Entry 7ZUF (electron microscopy, 10.00 A resolution (very low resolution: no residue pairs are listed; an interface is given only as per-side residue counts)); this record covers chains A and J of the 22 polymer chains in the assembly.

== Chain A (and J) ==
Protein: Major capsid protein
Source organism: Saccharomyces cerevisiae
Notes: chain J of this document is another copy of the same molecule, construct and numbering; everything in this record applies to it too
UniProtKB: Q87026 (GAG_SCVLB); numbering as in UniProt (aligned over 1-697)
Amino-acid sequence (697 residues; numbered 1 to 697; the number before each row is that of its first residue):
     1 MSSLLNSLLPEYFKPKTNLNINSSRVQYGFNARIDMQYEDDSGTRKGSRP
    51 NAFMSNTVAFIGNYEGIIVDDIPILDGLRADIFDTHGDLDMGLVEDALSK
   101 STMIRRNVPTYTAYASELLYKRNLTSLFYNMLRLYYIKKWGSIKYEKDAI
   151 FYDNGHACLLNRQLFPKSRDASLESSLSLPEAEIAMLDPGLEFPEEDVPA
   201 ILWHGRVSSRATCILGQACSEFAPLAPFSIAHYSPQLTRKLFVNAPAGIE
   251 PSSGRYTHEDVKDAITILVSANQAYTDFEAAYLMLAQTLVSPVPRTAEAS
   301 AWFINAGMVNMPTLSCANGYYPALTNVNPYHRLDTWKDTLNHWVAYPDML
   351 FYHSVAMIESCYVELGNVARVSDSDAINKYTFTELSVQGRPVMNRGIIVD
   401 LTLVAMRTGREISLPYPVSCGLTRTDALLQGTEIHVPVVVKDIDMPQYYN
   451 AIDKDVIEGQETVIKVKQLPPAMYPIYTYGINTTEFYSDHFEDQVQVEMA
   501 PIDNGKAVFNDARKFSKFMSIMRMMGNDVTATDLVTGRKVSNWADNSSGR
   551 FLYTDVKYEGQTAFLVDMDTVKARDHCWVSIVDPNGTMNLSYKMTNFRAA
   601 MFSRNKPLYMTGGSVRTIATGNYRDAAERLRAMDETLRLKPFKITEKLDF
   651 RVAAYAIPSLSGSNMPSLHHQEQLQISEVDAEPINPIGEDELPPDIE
Unresolved in the structure: 659-697

== Interface between chain A and chain J ==
At this resolution (10 A) residue pairs are not listed: 5 residues of chain A and 5 of chain J lie at the interface.

== In short ==
Chain A and chain J each contribute 5 residues to their interface.
Chain A and chain J are both Major capsid protein (Saccharomyces cerevisiae); the structure, Saccharomyces
cerevisiae L-BC virus, open particle, C5 reconstruction, was determined by electron microscopy (same
publication as 7ZTS, 7QWX and 7QWZ).
